PDB entry 6LRA | X-ray diffraction, 1.90 A resolution | chains L and C of the 3 polymer chains in the assembly

== Chain L ==
Molecule: Fab Light Chain
Organism: Mus musculus
Notes: antibody fragment or engineered binder
Sequence (220 residues; each row starts with the number of its first residue):
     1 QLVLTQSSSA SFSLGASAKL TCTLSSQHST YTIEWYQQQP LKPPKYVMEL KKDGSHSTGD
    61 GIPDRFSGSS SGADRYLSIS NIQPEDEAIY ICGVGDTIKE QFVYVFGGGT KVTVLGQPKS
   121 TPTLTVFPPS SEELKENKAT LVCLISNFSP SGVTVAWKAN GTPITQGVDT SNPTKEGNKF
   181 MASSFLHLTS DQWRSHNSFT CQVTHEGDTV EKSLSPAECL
Cystine bridges: Cys22-Cys92, Cys143-Cys201

== Chain C ==
Molecule: Vqiink
Sequence (6 residues; row label = number of the first residue in the row):
     1 VQIINK

== Chain L / chain C interface ==
Residue-residue contacts - 11 pairs, chain L then chain C:
  Tyr31(L) - Val1(C)
  Tyr31(L) - Gln2(C)
  Thr32(L) - Gln2(C)  hydrogen bond (backbone-side chain)
  Val94(L) - Gln2(C)
  Gly95(L) - Gln2(C)  hydrogen bond (backbone-side chain)
  Gly95(L) - Ile4(C)
  Asp96(L) - Gln2(C)
  Asp96(L) - Ile3(C)  hydrogen bond (side chain-backbone)
  Thr97(L) - Ile3(C)  hydrogen bond (side chain-backbone)
  Phe102(L) - Ile4(C)  hydrophobic
  Phe102(L) - Lys6(C)
Other interface residues (no listed pair), chain C (6 interface residues in all): Asn5

== Summary ==
7 residues of chain L face 6 of chain C across their interface, with 4 hydrogen bonds. Polar pairs include
Thr32(L)-Gln2(C), Gly95(L)-Gln2(C) and Asp96(L)-Ile3(C).
Chain L is Fab Light Chain (Mus musculus) and chain C is Vqiink; the structure, The complex structure of PHF
core domain peptide of tau and antibody's Fab domain, was determined by X-ray diffraction.
